Entry 8YDM (electron microscopy, 3.05 A resolution); this record covers chains J and M of the 18 polymer chains in the assembly.

Chain J:
Name: Light-harvesting protein B-808/866 alpha chain
Organism: Chloroflexus aurantiacus J-10-fl
UniProtKB: P07503 (LHA_CHLAA); numbering as in UniProt (aligned over 1-57)
Chain sequence (57 residues; row label = number of the first residue in the row):
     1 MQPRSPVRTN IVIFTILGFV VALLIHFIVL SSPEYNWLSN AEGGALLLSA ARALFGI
Not modelled in the structure: 1-4, 41-57
Bound ions: bacteriochlorophyll a Mg near His-26 (its only coordinating residue here)
Ligand contacts:
  - bacteriochlorophyll a (BCL), molecule 1: Val-7, Arg-8, Asn-10, Ile-11, Phe-14
  - bacteriochlorophyll a (BCL), molecule 2: Gly-18, Val-21, Ala-22, Ile-25, His-26
  - bacteriochlorophyll a (BCL), molecule 3: Gly-18, Phe-19, Ala-22, His-26, Val-29, Trp-37
  - gamma-Carotene (U4Z), molecule 1: Ile-11, Phe-14, Thr-15, Leu-17, Gly-18, Val-21, Leu-24, Ile-25, Ile-28
  - gamma-Carotene (U4Z), molecule 2: Phe-19, Ala-22, Leu-23, His-26
Swiss-Prot annotation at these positions:
  - binding site (a bacteriochlorophyll): His-26
  - modified residue: Met-1 (N-formylmethionine)
Reported in the primary citation:
  - binding site for bacteriochlorophyll a: His-26

Chain M:
Name: Reaction center protein M chain
Organism: Chloroflexus aurantiacus J-10-fl
UniProtKB: P09438 (RCEM_CHLAA); residue numbers follow UniProt; this construct covers 1-307
Chain sequence (307 residues; each row starts with the number of its first residue):
     1 MATINMTPGD LELGRDRGRI GKPIEIPLLE NFGFDSQLGP FYLGFWNAVA YITGGIFTFI
    61 WLMVMFAQVN YNPVAFAKYF VVLQIDPPSS RYGLSFPPLN EGGWWLIATF FLTVSIFAWY
   121 MHIYTRAKAL GIKPYLAYGF TGAIALYLVI YIIRPVWMGD WSEAPAHGIK ALLDWTNNVS
   181 VRYGNFYYNP FHMLSIFFLL GSTLLLAMHA GTIWALEKYA AHEEWNEIQA PGTGTERAQL
   241 FWRWCMGFNA NAYSIHLWAF WFAWLCGITG ALGVFFSMPD FVNNWFQWGI EAGINYPQGP
   301 TPPVSLP
Not modelled in the structure: 1-9, 305-307
Bound ions: bacteriochlorophyll a Mg near His-192 (its only coordinating residue here); Mn2+: Glu-224, His-256 (shared with 2 residues of chain L)
Ligand contacts:
  - bacteriochlorophyll a (BCL), molecule 1: Gly-54, Phe-57, Thr-58, Leu-112, Ile-116, Phe-140, Ala-143, Leu-146, Tyr-147, Ile-150, Trp-175, Thr-176, Val-179, Ser-180, Phe-186, Tyr-187, His-192, Ser-195, Ile-196, Leu-199, Cys-266, Gly-270, Ala-271, Gly-273, Val-274
  - bacteriochlorophyll a (BCL), molecule 2: Thr-176, Tyr-187, Leu-200
  - bacteriochlorophyll a (BCL), molecule 3: Tyr-187, His-192, Met-193, Ile-196, Phe-197, Leu-200, Gly-201, Leu-204
  - bacteriopheophytin a (BPH), molecule 1: Phe-57, Trp-61, Leu-112, Tyr-147, Ile-150, Tyr-151, Pro-165, His-167, Gly-168, Ile-169, Leu-172, Leu-173, Trp-175, Thr-176
  - bacteriopheophytin a (BPH), molecule 2: Ser-115, Ile-116, Trp-119, Ile-123, Leu-136, Gly-139, Phe-140, Ala-143, Ala-263, Cys-266, Gly-267
  - bacteriopheophytin a (BPH), molecule 3: Leu-200, Thr-203, Leu-204, Ala-207, Met-208, Trp-242, Met-246
  - Menaquinone 11 (MQE; 2-methyl-3-[(2E,6E,10E,14E,18E,22E,26E,30E,34E,38E)-3,7,11,15,19,23,27,31,35,39,43-undecamethyltetratetraconta-2,6,10,1 4,18,22,26,30,34,38,42-undecaen-1-yl]naphthalene-1,4-dione): Leu-204, Leu-205, Met-208, His-209, Thr-212, Ile-213, Thr-235, Ala-238, Gln-239, Trp-242, Met-246, Phe-248, Asn-249, Ala-250, Asn-251, Ile-255, Trp-258, Phe-262
Swiss-Prot annotation at these positions:
  - binding site ((7R,8Z)-bacteriochlorophyll b): His-192
  - binding site (Fe cation): His-209, Glu-236, His-256
  - modified residue: Ala-2 (Blocked amino end (Ala))
Reported in the primary citation:
  - binding site for bacteriochlorophyll a: His-192
  - binding site for bacteriopheophytin a: Leu-172
  - Mn2+ coordination: His-209, Glu-224, His-256

Chain J / chain M interface:
Contacting residue pairs (10; chain J residue first):
  Leu-23(J) with Phe-59(M), hydrophobic
  Leu-24(J) with Phe-59(M), hydrophobic; Met-63(M), hydrophobic
  Phe-27(J) with Phe-59(M), hydrophobic; Ile-60(M), hydrophobic; Met-63(M), hydrophobic; Val-64(M), hydrophobic; Trp-104(M), hydrophobic
  Ile-28(J) with Tyr-71(M)
  Ser-31(J) with Tyr-71(M), hydrogen bond
Also at the interface, not in a pair above, chain M (7 interface residues in all): Ala-67
From the paper, about this interface:
  - pairs named by the authors: Tyr-71(M)/Ser-31(J)

In short:
5 residues of chain J and 7 residues of chain M are in contact, with 1 hydrogen bond. The hydrogen-bonded pair
is Ser-31(J)/Tyr-71(M). The authors report a contact between Tyr-71(M) and Ser-31(J). From the paper: a
binding site for bacteriochlorophyll a at His-26(J) and His-192(M); a binding site for bacteriopheophytin a at
Leu-172(M).
Chain J is Light-harvesting protein B-808/866 alpha chain and chain M is Reaction center protein M chain, both
from Chloroflexus aurantiacus J-10-fl; the structure, Cryo-EM structure of CaRC-LH complex from Chloroflexus
aurantiacus, was determined by electron microscopy.
